PDB entry 7UWH | electron microscopy, 3.10 A resolution | chains A and I of the 9 polymer chains in the assembly

# Chain A
Molecule: 59-nt DNA strand
Sequence (59 nucleotides; row label = number of the first residue in the row; numbers below 1 keep their minus sign (DG-8 is residue -8)):
    -8 GCCGTAGGCGGGCTACCTCTCCATGACGGCGAATACCCTCCCAGGCCTGC
    42 TGGTAATCT
Unresolved in the structure: -8 to 0, 7-12, 39-50

# Chain I
Protein: DNA-directed RNA polymerase subunit beta
From: Escherichia coli
Notes: EC 2.7.7.6
UniProtKB: P0A8V4 (RPOB_ECO57); residue numbers follow UniProt; this construct covers 1-1342
Chain sequence (1342 residues; numbered 1 to 1342; the number before each row is that of its first residue):
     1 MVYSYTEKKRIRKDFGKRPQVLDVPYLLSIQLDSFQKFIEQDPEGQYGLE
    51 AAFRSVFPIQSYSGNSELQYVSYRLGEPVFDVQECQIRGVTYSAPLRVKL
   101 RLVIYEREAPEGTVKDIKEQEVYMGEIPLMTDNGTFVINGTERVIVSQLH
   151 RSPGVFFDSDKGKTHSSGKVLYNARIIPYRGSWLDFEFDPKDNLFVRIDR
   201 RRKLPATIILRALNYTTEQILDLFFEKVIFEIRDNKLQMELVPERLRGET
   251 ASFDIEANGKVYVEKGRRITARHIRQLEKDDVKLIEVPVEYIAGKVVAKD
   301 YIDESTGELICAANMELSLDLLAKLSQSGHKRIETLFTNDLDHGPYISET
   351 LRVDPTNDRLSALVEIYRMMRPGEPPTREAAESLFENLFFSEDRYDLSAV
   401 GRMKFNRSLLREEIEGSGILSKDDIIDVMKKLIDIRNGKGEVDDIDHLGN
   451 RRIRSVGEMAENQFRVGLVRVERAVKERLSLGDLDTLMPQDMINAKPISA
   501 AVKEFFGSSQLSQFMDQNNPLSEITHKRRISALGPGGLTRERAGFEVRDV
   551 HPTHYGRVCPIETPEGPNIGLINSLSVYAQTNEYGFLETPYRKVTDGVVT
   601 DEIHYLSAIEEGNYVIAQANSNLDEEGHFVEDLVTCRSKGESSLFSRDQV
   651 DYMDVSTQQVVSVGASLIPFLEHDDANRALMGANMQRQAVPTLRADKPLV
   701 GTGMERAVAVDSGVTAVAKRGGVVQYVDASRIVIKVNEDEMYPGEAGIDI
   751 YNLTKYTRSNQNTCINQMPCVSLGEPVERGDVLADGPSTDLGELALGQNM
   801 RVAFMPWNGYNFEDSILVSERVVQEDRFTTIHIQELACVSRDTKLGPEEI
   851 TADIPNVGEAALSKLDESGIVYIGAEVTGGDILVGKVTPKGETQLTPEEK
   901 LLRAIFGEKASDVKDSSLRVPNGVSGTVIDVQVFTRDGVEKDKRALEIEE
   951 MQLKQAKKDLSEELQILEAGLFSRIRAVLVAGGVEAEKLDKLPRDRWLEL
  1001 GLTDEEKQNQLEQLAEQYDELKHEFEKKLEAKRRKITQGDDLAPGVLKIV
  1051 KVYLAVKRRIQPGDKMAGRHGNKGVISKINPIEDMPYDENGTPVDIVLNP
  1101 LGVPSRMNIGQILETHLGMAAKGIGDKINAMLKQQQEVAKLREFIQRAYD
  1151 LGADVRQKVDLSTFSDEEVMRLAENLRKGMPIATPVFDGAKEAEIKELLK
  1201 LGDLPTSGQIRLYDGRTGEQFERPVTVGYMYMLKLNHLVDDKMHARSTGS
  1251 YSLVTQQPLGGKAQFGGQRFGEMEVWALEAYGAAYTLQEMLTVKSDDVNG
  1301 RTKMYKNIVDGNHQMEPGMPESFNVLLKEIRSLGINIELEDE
Unresolved in the structure: 1, 891-912
Swiss-Prot annotation at these positions:
  - modified residue (N6-acetyllysine): Lys1022, Lys1200

# Chain A / chain I interface
Contacting residue pairs - 17 pairs, chain A then chain I:
  DA14(A) with Asp199(I), base contact
  DT15(A) with Arg175(I), phosphate contact; Gly181(I), base contact; Trp183(I), stacking on the base; Asp199(I), base contact; Arg200(I), hydrogen bond to the phosphate
  DG16(A) with Arg151(I), base contact; Arg175(I), salt bridge to the phosphate; Arg200(I), salt bridge to the phosphate; Ile445(I), base contact; Arg451(I), base contact; Leu538(I), base contact; Val547(I), base contact
  DA17(A) with Arg542(I), hydrogen bond to the base
  DG19(A) with Lys163(I), phosphate contact
  DG20(A) with Lys163(I), salt bridge to the phosphate
  DC28(A) with Lys191(I), salt bridge to the phosphate
Interface residues without a listed pair, chain A (8 interface residues in all): DC27
Interface residues without a listed pair, chain I (16 interface residues in all): Ser182, Asp446, Gly537

# Summary
8 residues of chain A and 16 residues of chain I are in contact; the contacts include 2 hydrogen bonds, 4 salt
bridges and 1 aromatic stacking contact. Among the polar pairs are DA17(A)-Arg542(I), DT15(A)-Arg200(I) and
DG16(A)-Arg175(I).
Chain A is a 59-nt DNA strand and chain I is DNA-directed RNA polymerase subunit beta (Escherichia coli); the
structure, CryoEM Structure of E. coli Transcription-Coupled Ribonucleotide Excision Repair (TC-RER) complex
bound to ribonucleotide substrate, was determined by electron microscopy together with 7UWE from the same
study.
